Entry 8UKT (X-ray diffraction, 3.60 A resolution); this record covers chains B and C of the 13 polymer chains in the assembly.

# Chain B
Protein: DNA-directed RNA polymerase II subunit RPB2
Organism: Saccharomyces cerevisiae S288C
Notes: EC 2.7.7.6
UniProtKB: P08518 (RPB2_YEAST); residues 1-1224 here = UniProt positions 1-1224
Chain sequence (1224 residues; row label = number of the first residue in the row):
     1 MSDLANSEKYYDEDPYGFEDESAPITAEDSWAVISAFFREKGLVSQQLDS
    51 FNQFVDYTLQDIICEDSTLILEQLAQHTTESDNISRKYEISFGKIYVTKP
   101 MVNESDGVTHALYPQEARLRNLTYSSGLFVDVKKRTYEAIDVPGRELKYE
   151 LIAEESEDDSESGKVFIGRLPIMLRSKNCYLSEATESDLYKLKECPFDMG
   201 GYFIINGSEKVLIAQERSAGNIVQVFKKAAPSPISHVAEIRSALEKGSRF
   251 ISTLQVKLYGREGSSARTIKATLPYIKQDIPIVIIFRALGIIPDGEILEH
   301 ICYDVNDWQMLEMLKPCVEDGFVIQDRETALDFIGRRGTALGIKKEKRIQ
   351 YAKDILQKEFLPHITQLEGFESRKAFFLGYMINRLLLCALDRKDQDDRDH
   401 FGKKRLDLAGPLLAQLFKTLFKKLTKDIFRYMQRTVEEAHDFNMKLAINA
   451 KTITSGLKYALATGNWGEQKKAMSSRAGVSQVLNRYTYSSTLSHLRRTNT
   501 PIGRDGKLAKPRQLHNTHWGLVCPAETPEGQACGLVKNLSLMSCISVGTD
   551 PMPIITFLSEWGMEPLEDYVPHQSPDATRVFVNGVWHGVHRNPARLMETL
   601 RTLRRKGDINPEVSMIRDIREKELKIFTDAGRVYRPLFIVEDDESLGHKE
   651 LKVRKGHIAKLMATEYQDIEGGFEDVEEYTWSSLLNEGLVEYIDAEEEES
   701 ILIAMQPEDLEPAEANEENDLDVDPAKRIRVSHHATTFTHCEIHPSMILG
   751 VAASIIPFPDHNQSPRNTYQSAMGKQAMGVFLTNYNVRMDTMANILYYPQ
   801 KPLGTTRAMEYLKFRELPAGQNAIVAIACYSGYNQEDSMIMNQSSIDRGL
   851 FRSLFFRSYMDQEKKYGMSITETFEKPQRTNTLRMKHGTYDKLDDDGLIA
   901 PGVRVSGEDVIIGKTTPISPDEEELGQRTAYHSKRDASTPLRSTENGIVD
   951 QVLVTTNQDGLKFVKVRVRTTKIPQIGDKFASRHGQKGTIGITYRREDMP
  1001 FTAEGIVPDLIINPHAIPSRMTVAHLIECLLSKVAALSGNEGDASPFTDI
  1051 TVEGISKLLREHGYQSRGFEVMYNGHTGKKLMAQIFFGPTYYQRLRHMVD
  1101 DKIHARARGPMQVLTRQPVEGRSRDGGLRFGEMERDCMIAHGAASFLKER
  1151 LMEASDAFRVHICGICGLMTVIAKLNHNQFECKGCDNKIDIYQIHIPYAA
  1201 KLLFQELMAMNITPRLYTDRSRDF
Unresolved in the structure: 1-19, 76-85, 139-161, 338-344, 439-445, 503-508, 669-675, 715-720, 920-929, 1222-1224
Ion coordination: Zn2+: C1163, C1166, C1182, C1185

# Chain C
Protein: DNA-directed RNA polymerase II subunit RPB3
Organism: Saccharomyces cerevisiae S288C
UniProtKB: P16370 (RPB3_YEAST); residues 1-318 here = UniProt positions 1-318
Chain sequence (318 residues; numbered 1 to 318; the number before each row is that of its first residue):
     1 MSEEGPQVKIREASKDNVDFILSNVDLAMANSLRRVMIAEIPTLAIDSVE
    51 VETNTTVLADEFIAHRLGLIPLQSMDIEQLEYSRDCFCEDHCDKCSVVLT
   101 LQAFGESESTTNVYSKDLVIVSNLMGRNIGHPIIQDKEGNGVLICKLRKG
   151 QELKLTCVAKKGIAKEHAKWGPAAAIEFEYDPWNKLKHTDYWYEQDSAKE
   201 WPQSKNCEYEDPPNEGDPFDYKAQADTFYMNVESVGSIPVDQVVVRGIDT
   251 LQKKVASILLALTQMDQDKVNFASGDNNTASNMLGSNEDVMMTGAEQDPY
   301 SNASQMGNTGSGGYDNAW
Unresolved in the structure: 1, 269-318
Ion coordination: Zn2+: C86, C88, C92
UniProt features mapped onto this chain:
  - binding site (Zn(2+)): C86, C88, C92, C95
  - modified residue: S2 (N-acetylserine)
  - natural variant: A30 (A30D: In mutant RPB3-1)
  - mutagenesis: K9 (K9E: Transcript termination readthrough)

# How chain B and chain C interact
Pairs across the interface (73; chain B residue first):
  N786(B) - V57(C)
  Y797(B) - E61(C)
  Y797(B) - F62(C)
  Y798(B) - F62(C)
  Y798(B) - R66(C)  hydrogen bond
  S844(B) - A168(C)
  D847(B) - H65(C)
  D847(B) - H167(C)  hydrogen bond (backbone-side chain)
  D847(B) - A168(C)
  R848(B) - H65(C)  hydrogen bond (backbone-side chain)
  R848(B) - L69(C)
  G849(B) - H65(C)  hydrogen bond (backbone-side chain)
  R852(B) - H65(C)
  L854(B) - A59(C)  hydrophobic
  I948(B) - E61(C)
  R969(B) - D60(C)  salt bridge
  R969(B) - E61(C)
  T971(B) - E61(C)  hydrogen bond
  R995(B) - K165(C)
  R996(B) - I38(C)
  R996(B) - A173(C)
  R996(B) - A174(C)  hydrogen bond (side chain-backbone)
  E997(B) - R34(C)  hydrogen bond (backbone-side chain)
  E997(B) - R35(C)
  E997(B) - I38(C)
  E997(B) - A39(C)
  D998(B) - R35(C)  salt bridge
  F1001(B) - R34(C)
  F1001(B) - F178(C)  hydrophobic
  A1003(B) - E177(C)
  A1003(B) - F178(C)  hydrogen bond (backbone-backbone)
  E1004(B) - E177(C)
  G1005(B) - I176(C)
  R1060(B) - K199(C)  hydrogen bond (side chain-backbone)
  R1060(B) - E200(C)  hydrogen bond (side chain-backbone)
  G1063(B) - P202(C)
  Q1065(B) - W192(C)
  Q1065(B) - E200(C)
  Q1065(B) - W201(C)
  S1066(B) - E200(C)
  R1067(B) - W192(C)
  R1067(B) - E194(C)  salt bridge
  F1069(B) - W192(C)  hydrophobic
  F1069(B) - W201(C)
  Y1073(B) - F178(C)  hydrogen bond (side chain-backbone)
  Y1073(B) - E179(C)
  Y1073(B) - Y180(C)  hydrophobic
  G1075(B) - N31(C)
  G1075(B) - R34(C)  hydrogen bond (backbone-side chain)
  G1075(B) - R35(C)  hydrogen bond (backbone-side chain)
  H1076(B) - N31(C)  hydrogen bond (backbone-side chain)
  H1076(B) - R35(C)
  T1077(B) - L27(C)
  T1077(B) - N31(C)
  G1078(B) - L27(C)
  G1078(B) - N31(C)
  G1078(B) - Y180(C)
  K1079(B) - L27(C)
  K1079(B) - Y180(C)
  K1079(B) - H188(C)
  K1080(B) - Y180(C)  hydrogen bond (backbone-side chain)
  K1080(B) - D181(C)  hydrogen bond (side chain-backbone)
  K1080(B) - H188(C)
  L1081(B) - T189(C)  hydrogen bond (backbone-side chain)
  M1082(B) - H188(C)
  M1082(B) - T189(C)  hydrogen bond (backbone-side chain)
  M1082(B) - D190(C)  hydrogen bond (backbone-backbone)
  A1083(B) - T189(C)
  Q1084(B) - T189(C)  hydrogen bond
  Q1084(B) - D190(C)  hydrogen bond (side chain-backbone)
  Q1084(B) - Y191(C)
  Q1084(B) - W192(C)  hydrogen bond (side chain-backbone)
  Q1084(B) - W201(C)
Interface residues without a listed pair, chain B (39 interface residues in all): T970, M999
Interface residues without a listed pair, chain C (39 interface residues in all): A28, A175, N184, K187

# Overview
Chain B and chain C each contribute 39 residues to their interface, with 22 hydrogen bonds and 3 salt bridges.
Among the polar pairs are R969(B)-D60(C), D998(B)-R35(C) and R1067(B)-E194(C). UniProt lists 4 Zn2+-binding
residues and one mutagenesis site on chain C.
Here chain B is DNA-directed RNA polymerase II subunit RPB2 and chain C is DNA-directed RNA polymerase II
subunit RPB3, both from Saccharomyces cerevisiae S288C. Entry 8UKT (RNA polymerase II elongation complex with
Fapy-dG lesion with AMP added) was determined by X-ray diffraction (same publication as 8UKQ, 8UKR, 8UKS and
8UKU).
